5I4R - chains B and F of the 8 polymer chains in the assembly; structure by X-ray diffraction, 3.30 A resolution.

== Chain B (and F) ==
Molecule: Contact-dependent inhibitor I
From: Escherichia coli NC101
Notes: chain F of this document is another copy of the same molecule, construct and numbering; everything in this record applies to it too
Sequence (114 residues; row label = number of the first residue in the row):
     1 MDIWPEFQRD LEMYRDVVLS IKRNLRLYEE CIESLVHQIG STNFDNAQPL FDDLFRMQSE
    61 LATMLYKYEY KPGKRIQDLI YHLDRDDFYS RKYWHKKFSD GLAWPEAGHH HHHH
Unresolved in the structure: 1, 109-114 (chain F: 1, 108-114)
Modified positions: Mse-1, Mse-13, Mse-57, Mse-64 (selenomethionine)

== Chain B / chain F interface ==
Pairs across the interface - 44 pairs, chain B then chain F:
  Ile-3(B) / Asn-24(F)
  Ile-3(B) / Tyr-28(F)  hydrophobic
  Trp-4(B) / Tyr-28(F)
  Trp-4(B) / Glu-60(F)
  Phe-7(B) / Ile-21(F)  hydrophobic
  Phe-7(B) / Asn-24(F)
  Phe-7(B) / Tyr-28(F)  hydrophobic
  Phe-7(B) / Mse-64(F)
  Gln-8(B) / Tyr-68(F)
  Asp-10(B) / Val-17(F)
  Asp-10(B) / Ser-20(F)  hydrogen bond
  Asp-10(B) / Asn-24(F)
  Leu-11(B) / Ile-21(F)  hydrophobic
  Leu-11(B) / Mse-64(F)  hydrophobic
  Leu-11(B) / Tyr-68(F)  hydrophobic
  Leu-11(B) / Tyr-70(F)  hydrophobic
  Glu-12(B) / Tyr-68(F)
  Tyr-14(B) / Tyr-14(F)  hydrophobic
  Tyr-14(B) / Ile-21(F)  hydrophobic
  Tyr-14(B) / Glu-69(F)
  Tyr-14(B) / Tyr-70(F)
  Arg-15(B) / Tyr-68(F)
  Val-17(B) / Asp-10(F)
  Ser-20(B) / Asp-10(F)  hydrogen bond
  Ile-21(B) / Phe-7(F)  hydrophobic
  Ile-21(B) / Leu-11(F)  hydrophobic
  Ile-21(B) / Tyr-14(F)  hydrophobic
  Asn-24(B) / Ile-3(F)
  Asn-24(B) / Phe-7(F)
  Asn-24(B) / Asp-10(F)
  Tyr-28(B) / Ile-3(F)  hydrophobic
  Tyr-28(B) / Trp-4(F)
  Tyr-28(B) / Phe-7(F)  hydrophobic
  Glu-60(B) / Trp-4(F)
  Thr-63(B) / Trp-4(F)
  Mse-64(B) / Phe-7(F)
  Mse-64(B) / Leu-11(F)  hydrophobic
  Tyr-68(B) / Gln-8(F)  hydrogen bond
  Tyr-68(B) / Leu-11(F)  hydrophobic
  Tyr-68(B) / Glu-12(F)
  Tyr-68(B) / Arg-15(F)
  Glu-69(B) / Tyr-14(F)
  Tyr-70(B) / Leu-11(F)  hydrophobic
  Tyr-70(B) / Tyr-14(F)
Other interface residues (no listed pair), chain B (26 interface residues in all): Mse-13, Val-18, Leu-25, Leu-27, Leu-61, Lys-67
Other interface residues (no listed pair), chain F (25 interface residues in all): Mse-13, Val-18, Leu-25, Leu-27, Thr-63, Lys-67

== Summary ==
The interface between chain B and chain F involves 26 residues on one side and 25 on the other; the contacts
include 3 hydrogen bonds. Among the polar pairs are Asp-10(B)/Ser-20(F) and Tyr-68(B)/Gln-8(F).
Chain B and chain F are both Contact-dependent inhibitor I (Escherichia coli NC101); the structure,
Contact-dependent inhibition system from Escherichia coli NC101 - ternary CdiA/CdiI/EF-Tu complex
(trypsin-modified), was determined by X-ray diffraction together with 5I4Q from the same study.
